8I7R - chains Fb and Fc of the 450 polymer chains in the assembly; structure by electron microscopy, 6.50 A resolution (low resolution: residue-level contacts below are approximate; hydrogen-bond / salt-bridge calls are withheld).

Chain Fb (and Fc):
Molecule: Tektin-5
Source organism: Mus musculus
Notes: chain Fc of this document is another copy of the same molecule, construct and numbering; everything in this record applies to it too
UniProt: G5E8A8 (TEKT5_MOUSE); residue numbers follow UniProt; this construct covers 1-557
Sequence (557 residues; each row starts with the number of its first residue):
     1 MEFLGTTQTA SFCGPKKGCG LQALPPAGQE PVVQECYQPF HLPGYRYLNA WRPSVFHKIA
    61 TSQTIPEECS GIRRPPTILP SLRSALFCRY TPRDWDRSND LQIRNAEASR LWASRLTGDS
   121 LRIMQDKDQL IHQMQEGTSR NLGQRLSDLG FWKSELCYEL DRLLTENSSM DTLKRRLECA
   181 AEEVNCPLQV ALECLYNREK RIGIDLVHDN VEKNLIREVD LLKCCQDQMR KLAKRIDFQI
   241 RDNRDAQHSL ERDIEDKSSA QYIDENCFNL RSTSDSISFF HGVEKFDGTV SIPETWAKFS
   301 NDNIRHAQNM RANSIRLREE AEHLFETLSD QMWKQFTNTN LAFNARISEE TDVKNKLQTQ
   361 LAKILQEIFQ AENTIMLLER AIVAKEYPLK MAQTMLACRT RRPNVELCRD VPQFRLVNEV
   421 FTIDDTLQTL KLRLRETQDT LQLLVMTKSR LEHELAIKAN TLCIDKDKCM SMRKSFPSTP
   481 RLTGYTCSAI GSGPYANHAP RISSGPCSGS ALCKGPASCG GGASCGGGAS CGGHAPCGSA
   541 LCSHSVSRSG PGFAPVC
Disordered / not traced: 1-88, 478-557 (chain Fc: 1-88, 369-442, 478-557)
Swiss-Prot annotation at these positions:
  - region: Cys507 to Leu541 (6 X 6 AA approximate tandem repeats of C-[GSK]-G-[GSPH]-A-[SLP])

How chain Fb and chain Fc interact:
Pairs across the interface (79):
  Gly203(Fb) - Tyr90(Fc)
  Ile204(Fb) - Tyr90(Fc)
  Leu206(Fb) - Arg89(Fc)
  Leu206(Fb) - Tyr90(Fc)
  Val207(Fb) - Arg89(Fc)
  Val207(Fb) - Pro92(Fc)
  Val207(Fb) - Trp95(Fc)
  His208(Fb) - Arg89(Fc)
  His208(Fb) - Tyr90(Fc)
  His208(Fb) - Pro92(Fc)
  Glu212(Fb) - Arg89(Fc)
  Arg346(Fb) - Trp95(Fc)
  Glu349(Fb) - Trp95(Fc)
  Val353(Fb) - Asn99(Fc)
  Lys356(Fb) - Ile103(Fc)
  Leu357(Fb) - Ile103(Fc)
  Gln360(Fb) - Ile103(Fc)
  Gln360(Fb) - Glu107(Fc)
  Lys363(Fb) - Arg110(Fc)
  Glu367(Fb) - Arg110(Fc)
  Glu367(Fb) - Ala113(Fc)
  Glu367(Fb) - Ser114(Fc)
  Gln370(Fb) - Thr117(Fc)
  Thr374(Fb) - Thr117(Fc)
  Lys385(Fb) - Lys127(Fc)
  Lys385(Fb) - Asp128(Fc)
  Lys385(Fb) - Ile131(Fc)
  Pro388(Fb) - Ile131(Fc)
  Pro388(Fb) - Gln135(Fc)
  Lys390(Fb) - Ile277(Fc)
  Lys390(Fb) - Phe279(Fc)
  Met391(Fb) - Arg271(Fc)
  Met391(Fb) - Ile277(Fc)
  Gln393(Fb) - Ser278(Fc)
  Gln393(Fb) - Phe280(Fc)
  Thr394(Fb) - Ser276(Fc)
  Thr394(Fb) - Ile277(Fc)
  Thr394(Fb) - Ser278(Fc)
  Thr394(Fb) - Phe280(Fc)
  Met395(Fb) - Cys267(Fc)
  Met395(Fb) - Leu270(Fc)
  Ala397(Fb) - Phe280(Fc)
  Cys398(Fb) - Ile263(Fc)
  Cys398(Fb) - Cys267(Fc)
  Arg399(Fb) - Cys267(Fc)
  Arg401(Fb) - Ile263(Fc)
  Arg402(Fb) - Ile263(Fc)
  Arg402(Fb) - Asp264(Fc)
  Val405(Fb) - Asp256(Fc)
  Val405(Fb) - Val290(Fc)
  Val405(Fb) - Trp296(Fc)
  Glu406(Fb) - Asp256(Fc)
  Glu406(Fb) - Ala260(Fc)
  Glu406(Fb) - Trp296(Fc)
  Leu407(Fb) - Gly288(Fc)
  Leu407(Fb) - Thr289(Fc)
  Cys408(Fb) - Arg145(Fc)
  Cys408(Fb) - Thr289(Fc)
  Cys408(Fb) - Pro293(Fc)
  Cys408(Fb) - Trp296(Fc)
  Arg409(Fb) - Arg145(Fc)
  Arg409(Fb) - Thr289(Fc)
  Arg409(Fb) - Ser291(Fc)
  Asp410(Fb) - Arg145(Fc)
  Asp410(Fb) - Ile292(Fc)
  Asp410(Fb) - Pro293(Fc)
  Val411(Fb) - Arg145(Fc)
  Pro412(Fb) - Arg145(Fc)
  Gln413(Fb) - Arg145(Fc)
  Arg415(Fb) - Gly137(Fc)
  Arg415(Fb) - Thr138(Fc)
  Arg415(Fb) - Asn141(Fc)
  Arg433(Fb) - Asp119(Fc)
  Arg433(Fb) - Ser120(Fc)
  Arg433(Fb) - Ile123(Fc)
  Thr440(Fb) - Leu116(Fc)
  Leu444(Fb) - Ser109(Fc)
  Leu451(Fb) - Gln102(Fc)
  Leu451(Fb) - Asn105(Fc)
Interface residues without a listed pair, chain Fb (50 interface residues in all): Arg201, Asp209, Ile364, Leu377, Thr400, Asn404, Glu419, Thr426
Interface residues without a listed pair, chain Fc (56 interface residues in all): Thr91, Ala106, Leu121, Met124, Met134, Leu142, Ser259, Asn266, Ser272, Asp287, Glu294

Overview:
The interface between chain Fb and chain Fc involves 50 residues on one side and 56 on the other.
Both chains are Tektin-5 (Mus musculus). Entry 8I7R (In situ structure of axonemal doublet microtubules in
mouse sperm with 48-nm repeat) was determined by electron microscopy, deposited together with 8I7O.
